7C4T - chains A and C of the 3 polymer chains in the assembly; structure by electron microscopy, 3.60 A resolution.

Chain A:
Protein: Capsid protein VP1
Source organism: Coxsackievirus A10
Chain sequence (298 residues; numbered 1 to 298; the number before each row is that of its first residue):
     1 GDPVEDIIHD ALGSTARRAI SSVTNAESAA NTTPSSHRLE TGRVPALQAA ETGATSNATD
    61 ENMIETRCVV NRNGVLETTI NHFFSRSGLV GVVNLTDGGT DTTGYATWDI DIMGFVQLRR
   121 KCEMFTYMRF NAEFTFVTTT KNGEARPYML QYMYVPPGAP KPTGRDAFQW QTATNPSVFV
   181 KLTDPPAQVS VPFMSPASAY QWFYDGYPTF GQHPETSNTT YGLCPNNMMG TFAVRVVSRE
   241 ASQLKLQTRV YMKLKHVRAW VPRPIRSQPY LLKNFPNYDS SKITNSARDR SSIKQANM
Not modelled in the structure: 1-66, 100-101, 208-223, 298
From the paper describing this entry:
  - conformationally variable residues (order/disorder transition): Phe210 to Gly230

Chain C:
Protein: Capsid protein VP3
Source organism: Coxsackievirus A10
Reference sequence: G0YPI2 (G0YPI2_9ENTO); residues 1-240 here correspond to UniProt positions 325-564 (UniProt number = residue number + 324)
Chain sequence (240 residues; numbered 1 to 240; the number before each row is that of its first residue):
     1 GIPAELRPGT NQFLTTDDDT AAPILPGFTP TPTIHIPGEV HSLLELCRVE TILEVNNTTE
    61 ATGLTRLLIP VSSQNKADEL CAAFMVDPGR IGPWQSTLVG QICRYYTQWS GSLKVTFMFT
   121 GSFMATGKML VAYSPPGSAQ PANRETAMLG THVIWDFGLQ SSVSLVIPWI SNTHFRTAKT
   181 GGNYDYYTAG VVTLWYQTNY VVPPETPGEA YIIAMGAAQD NFTLKICKDT DEVTQQAVLQ
Not modelled in the structure: 175-187, 237-240

Interface between chain A and chain C:
Pairs across the interface (117):
  Arg67(A) - Thr173(C)  hydrogen bond (backbone-side chain)
  Cys68(A) - Thr173(C)
  Val69(A) - Trp169(C)
  Val69(A) - Ser171(C)
  Val69(A) - Thr173(C)
  Val70(A) - Trp169(C)
  Asn71(A) - Trp169(C)
  Arg72(A) - Asn221(C)  hydrogen bond
  Arg72(A) - Thr223(C)
  Asn73(A) - Ser110(C)
  Asn73(A) - Thr223(C)
  Asn73(A) - Lys225(C)
  Gly74(A) - Thr223(C)  hydrogen bond (backbone-side chain)
  Gly74(A) - Leu224(C)
  Val75(A) - Thr223(C)
  Glu77(A) - Tyr106(C)
  Glu77(A) - Lys225(C)
  Thr78(A) - Ser42(C)
  Thr78(A) - Leu43(C)  hydrogen bond (backbone-backbone)
  Thr78(A) - Leu44(C)
  Thr78(A) - Tyr106(C)
  Thr78(A) - Leu224(C)
  Thr79(A) - His41(C)
  Thr79(A) - Ser42(C)
  Ile80(A) - Val40(C)
  Ile80(A) - His41(C)  hydrogen bond (backbone-backbone)
  His82(A) - Cys227(C)
  Phe83(A) - Leu43(C)  hydrophobic
  Phe83(A) - Tyr106(C)
  Arg86(A) - Cys227(C)  hydrogen bond
  Ser87(A) - Phe13(C)
  Ser87(A) - Thr15(C)
  Gly114(A) - Gln236(C)  hydrogen bond (backbone-side chain)
  Phe115(A) - Gln236(C)
  Val116(A) - Val233(C)
  Val116(A) - Gln235(C)
  Val116(A) - Gln236(C)
  Gln117(A) - Thr230(C)
  Gln117(A) - Val233(C)
  Arg120(A) - Gln101(C)  hydrogen bond
  Arg120(A) - Tyr105(C)  hydrogen bond
  Arg120(A) - Thr230(C)
  Arg120(A) - Glu232(C)
  Arg120(A) - Val233(C)
  Lys121(A) - Tyr105(C)
  Phe125(A) - Val40(C)  hydrophobic
  Arg129(A) - Pro30(C)
  Arg129(A) - Thr31(C)  hydrogen bond (side chain-backbone)
  Arg129(A) - Thr33(C)
  Glu133(A) - Asp19(C)
  Glu133(A) - Thr20(C)
  Glu133(A) - Ala21(C)  hydrogen bond (side chain-backbone)
  Thr135(A) - Phe13(C)
  Tyr154(A) - Ile24(C)  hydrophobic
  Tyr154(A) - Leu25(C)  hydrophobic
  Pro176(A) - Ile24(C)  hydrophobic
  Pro185(A) - Asn11(C)
  Pro186(A) - Phe13(C)  hydrophobic
  Gln188(A) - Ala21(C)
  Val189(A) - Ala22(C)
  Val189(A) - Ile24(C)  hydrophobic
  Ser190(A) - Ala21(C)
  Ser190(A) - Ala22(C)  hydrogen bond (backbone-backbone)
  Ser190(A) - Pro23(C)
  Ser190(A) - Ile24(C)  hydrogen bond (backbone-backbone)
  Pro192(A) - Phe28(C)  hydrophobic
  Phe193(A) - Phe28(C)
  Phe193(A) - Pro30(C)
  Met194(A) - Phe28(C)  hydrophobic
  Ser195(A) - Thr31(C)  hydrogen bond (backbone-side chain)
  Pro196(A) - Thr31(C)
  Ala197(A) - Thr31(C)  hydrogen bond (backbone-side chain)
  Ser198(A) - Pro32(C)  hydrogen bond (side chain-backbone)
  Ser198(A) - Thr33(C)
  Ser198(A) - Ile34(C)  hydrogen bond (side chain-backbone)
  Lys253(A) - Asp17(C)  hydrogen bond (side chain-backbone)
  Lys253(A) - Asp19(C)
  Arg258(A) - Thr33(C)
  Arg258(A) - Glu39(C)  salt bridge
  Ala259(A) - Glu39(C)
  Ala259(A) - Val40(C)
  Trp260(A) - Ile36(C)
  Trp260(A) - Gly38(C)
  Trp260(A) - Glu39(C)
  Val261(A) - Pro37(C)
  Val261(A) - Gly38(C)  hydrogen bond (backbone-backbone)
  Pro262(A) - Gly38(C)
  Pro262(A) - Val40(C)
  Ile265(A) - Leu98(C)  hydrophobic
  Ile265(A) - Gln101(C)
  Ile265(A) - Ile102(C)  hydrophobic
  Pro269(A) - Gln235(C)
  Tyr270(A) - Gln235(C)
  Asn285(A) - Arg66(C)
  Ser286(A) - Glu54(C)
  Ser286(A) - Gln95(C)
  Ser286(A) - Ser96(C)
  Ala287(A) - Glu54(C)
  Ala287(A) - Arg66(C)  hydrogen bond (backbone-side chain)
  Ala287(A) - Gly92(C)
  Ala287(A) - Gln95(C)
  Arg288(A) - Asn57(C)
  Arg288(A) - Ile91(C)
  Arg288(A) - Gln95(C)
  Asp289(A) - Asn57(C)
  Asp289(A) - Thr59(C)
  Arg290(A) - Val55(C)  hydrogen bond (side chain-backbone)
  Arg290(A) - Asn57(C)  hydrogen bond
  Arg290(A) - Ala83(C)  hydrogen bond (side chain-backbone)
  Ser291(A) - Thr58(C)  hydrogen bond (backbone-side chain)
  Ile293(A) - Val55(C)
  Ile293(A) - Asn56(C)
  Ile293(A) - Ile69(C)  hydrophobic
  Ile293(A) - Ala83(C)  hydrogen bond (backbone-backbone)
  Lys294(A) - Leu80(C)
  Gln295(A) - Ala83(C)
  Ala296(A) - Met85(C)  hydrophobic
Also at the interface, not in a pair above, chain A (65 interface residues in all): Met124, Tyr127, Ser292, Asn297
Also at the interface, not in a pair above, chain C (72 interface residues in all): Thr16, Leu46, Pro70, Cys81, Ala82, Phe84, Pro93, Trp109, Gln140, His174, Ile226, Asp229

Summary:
The interface between chain A and chain C involves 65 residues on one side and 72 on the other; the contacts
include 25 hydrogen bonds and 1 salt bridge. Polar contacts include Arg258(A)-Glu39(C), Arg67(A)-Thr173(C) and
Arg72(A)-Asn221(C). The paper reports conformational variability at Phe210(A).
Chain A is Capsid protein VP1 and chain C is Capsid protein VP3, both from Coxsackievirus A10; the structure,
Cryo-EM structure of A particle Coxsackievirus A10 at pH 7.4, was determined by electron microscopy, deposited
together with 7BZN, 7BZO, 7BZT, 7BZU, 7C4W, 7C4Y and 7C4Z.
